1KWG - chain A; structure by X-ray diffraction, 1.60 A resolution.

# Chain A
Molecule: Beta-galactosidase
From: Thermus thermophilus
Notes: EC 3.2.1.23
UniProt: O69315 (O69315_9DEIN); numbering as in UniProt (aligned over 1-645)
Chain sequence (645 residues; each row starts with the number of its first residue):
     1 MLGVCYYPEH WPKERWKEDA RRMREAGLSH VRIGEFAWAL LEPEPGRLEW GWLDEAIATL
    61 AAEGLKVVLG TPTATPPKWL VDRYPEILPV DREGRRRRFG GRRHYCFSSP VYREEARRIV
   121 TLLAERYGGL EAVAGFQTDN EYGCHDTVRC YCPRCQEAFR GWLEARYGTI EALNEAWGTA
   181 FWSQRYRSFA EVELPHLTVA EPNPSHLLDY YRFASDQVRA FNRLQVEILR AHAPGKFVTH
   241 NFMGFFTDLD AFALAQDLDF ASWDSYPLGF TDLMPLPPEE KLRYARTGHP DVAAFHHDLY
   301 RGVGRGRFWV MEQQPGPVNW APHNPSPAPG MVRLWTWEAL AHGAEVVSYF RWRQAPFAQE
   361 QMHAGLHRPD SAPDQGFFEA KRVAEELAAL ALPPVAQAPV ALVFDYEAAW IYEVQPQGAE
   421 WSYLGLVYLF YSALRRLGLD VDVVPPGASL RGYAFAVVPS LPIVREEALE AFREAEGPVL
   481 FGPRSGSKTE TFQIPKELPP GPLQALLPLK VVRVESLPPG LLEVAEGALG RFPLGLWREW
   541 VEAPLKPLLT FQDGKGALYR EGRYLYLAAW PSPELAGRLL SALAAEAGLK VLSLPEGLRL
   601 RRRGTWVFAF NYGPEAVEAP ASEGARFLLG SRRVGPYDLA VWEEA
Unresolved in the structure: 645
Metal / ion sites: Zn2+: C106, C150, C152, C155
UniProt features mapped onto this chain:
  - active site: E141 (Proton donor), E312 (Nucleophile)
  - binding site (substrate): R102, N140, W320, E360 to H363
  - binding site (Zn(2+)): C106, C150, C152, C155

# In short
C106, C150, C152 and C155 form the Zn2+ site. From UniProt: active-site residues E141 and E312, 7
substrate-binding residues and 4 Zn2+-binding residues.
Chain A is Beta-galactosidase (Thermus thermophilus); the structure, Crystal structure of Thermus thermophilus
A4 beta-galactosidase, was determined by X-ray diffraction (same publication as 1KWK).
